PDB entry 7NMW | X-ray diffraction, 1.50 A resolution | chains A and P

[Chain A]
Name: 14-3-3 protein sigma
Organism: Homo sapiens
UniProt: P31947 (1433S_HUMAN); residue numbers follow UniProt; this construct covers 1-248
Sequence (253 residues; each row starts with the number of its first residue; numbers below 1 keep their minus sign (Gly-4 is residue -4)):
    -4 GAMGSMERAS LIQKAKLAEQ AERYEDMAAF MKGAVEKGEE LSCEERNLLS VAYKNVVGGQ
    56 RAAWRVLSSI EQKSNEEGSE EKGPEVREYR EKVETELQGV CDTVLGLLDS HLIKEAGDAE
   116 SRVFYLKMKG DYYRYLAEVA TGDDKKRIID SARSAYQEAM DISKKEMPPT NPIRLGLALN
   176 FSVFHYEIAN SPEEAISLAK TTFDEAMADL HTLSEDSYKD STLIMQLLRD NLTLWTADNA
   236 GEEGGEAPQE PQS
Not modelled in the structure: 72-74, 137-138, 232-248
Differences from the reference sequence: expression tag (-4 to 0)
Modified residues: Cys38 (S-hydroxycysteine; CSO)
Swiss-Prot annotation at these positions:
  - site (Interaction with phosphoserine on interacting protein): Arg56, Arg129
  - modified residue (Phosphoserine): Ser5, Ser74, Ser248
Residues lining bound ligands: UJW (5-(2-azanylethyl)-4-phenyl-thiophene-2-carboximidamide): Glu14, Cys38, Glu39, Asn42, Leu43, Val46
Reported in the primary citation:
  - binding site for UJW: Glu14, Glu39

[Chain P]
Name: Amot-p130 phosphopeptide (pS175)
UniProt: Q4VCS5 (AMOT_HUMAN); residues 169-181 here = UniProt positions 169-181
Sequence (13 residues; numbered 169 to 181; the number before each row is that of its first residue):
   169 GHVRSLSERL MQM
Not modelled in the structure: 169-171, 179-181
Modified residues: Ser175 (phosphoserine; SEP)

[Chain A / chain P interface]
Residue-residue contacts - 24 pairs, chain A then chain P:
  Val46(A) - Leu178(P)  hydrophobic
  Lys49(A) - Ser175(P)
  Lys49(A) - Leu178(P)
  Asn50(A) - Leu178(P)
  Arg56(A) - Ser175(P)
  Arg60(A) - Arg172(P)
  Lys122(A) - Glu176(P)  salt bridge
  Arg129(A) - Ser175(P)
  Tyr130(A) - Ser175(P)
  Gly171(A) - Glu176(P)
  Leu174(A) - Leu174(P)
  Leu174(A) - Ser175(P)
  Leu174(A) - Glu176(P)
  Asn175(A) - Ser175(P)
  Asn175(A) - Glu176(P)  hydrogen bond (side chain-backbone)
  Val178(A) - Ser173(P)
  Val178(A) - Leu174(P)
  Tyr181(A) - Ser173(P)
  Glu182(A) - Ser173(P)  hydrogen bond
  Leu222(A) - Arg177(P)
  Asp225(A) - Leu174(P)
  Asn226(A) - Ser173(P)
  Asn226(A) - Leu174(P)  hydrogen bond (side chain-backbone)
  Trp230(A) - Ser173(P)  hydrogen bond

[Summary]
18 residues of chain A and 7 residues of chain P are in contact; the contacts include 4 hydrogen bonds and 1
salt bridge. Polar contacts include Lys122(A)-Glu176(P), Asn175(A)-Glu176(P) and Glu182(A)-Ser173(P). Chain A
binds compound UJW. From the paper: a binding site for UJW at Glu14(A) and Glu39(A).
Here chain A is 14-3-3 protein sigma (Homo sapiens) and chain P is Amot-p130 phosphopeptide (pS175). Entry
7NMW (Crystal structure of 14-3-3 sigma in complex with 13mer Amot-p130 peptide and fragment 40) was
determined by X-ray diffraction together with 7NMA, 7NMX, 7NN2, 7NND, 7NNE, 7NP2, 7NPB and 7NPG from the same
study.
